PDB entry 4XRP | X-ray diffraction, 3.30 A resolution | chains A and D of the 6 polymer chains in the assembly

[Chain A (and D)]
Protein: Pnkp1
From: Capnocytophaga gingivalis
Notes: chain D of this document is another copy of the same molecule, construct and numbering; everything in this record applies to it too
Reference sequence: C2M8N3 (C2M8N3_CAPGI); numbering as in UniProt (aligned over 1-312)
Sequence (312 residues; numbered 1 to 312; the number before each row is that of its first residue):
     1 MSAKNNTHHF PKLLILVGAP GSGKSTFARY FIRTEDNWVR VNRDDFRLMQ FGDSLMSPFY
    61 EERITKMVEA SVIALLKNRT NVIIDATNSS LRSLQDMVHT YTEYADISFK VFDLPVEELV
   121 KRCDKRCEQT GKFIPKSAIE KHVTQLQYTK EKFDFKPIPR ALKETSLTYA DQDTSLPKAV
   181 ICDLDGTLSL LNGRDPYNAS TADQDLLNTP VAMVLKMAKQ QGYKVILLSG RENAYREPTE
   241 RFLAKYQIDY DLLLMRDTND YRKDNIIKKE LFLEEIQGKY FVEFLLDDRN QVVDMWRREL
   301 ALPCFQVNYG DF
Not modelled in the structure: 1
Ion coordination: Mg2+: Asp183, Asp185, Asp288
Reported in the primary citation:
  - self-association interface (contacts with another copy of this molecule): Val39, Phe46, Met49, Arg63, Met67, Leu75, Val211, Val214, Met217, Tyr223, Phe284, Leu286, Phe305, Val307

[How chain A and chain D interact]
Residue-residue contacts (148; chain A residue first):
  Ser2(A) with Glu232(D); Tyr235(D); Tyr261(D), hydrogen bond (backbone-side chain)
  Ala3(A) with Tyr197(D); Asn198(D); Tyr235(D)
  Asn5(A) with Tyr261(D), hydrogen bond
  Asn6(A) with Tyr197(D); Tyr261(D)
  His8(A) with Tyr197(D), hydrogen bond; Lys263(D)
  Ser25(A) with Phe51(D)
  Ala28(A) with Phe51(D)
  Arg29(A) with Phe51(D)
  Ile32(A) with Gln50(D); Phe51(D), hydrophobic; Tyr60(D), hydrogen bond (backbone-side chain)
  Asp36(A) with Phe59(D)
  Asn37(A) with Phe59(D); Arg63(D)
  Trp38(A) with Phe59(D); Tyr60(D)
  Val39(A) with Gln50(D); Met67(D), hydrophobic
  Arg40(A) with Met49(D), hydrogen bond (side chain-backbone); Gln50(D), hydrogen bond (backbone-side chain); Phe51(D)
  Val41(A) with Met49(D), hydrophobic; Met67(D), hydrophobic
  Asn42(A) with Met49(D), hydrogen bond (backbone-side chain)
  Asp45(A) with Leu48(D); Met49(D)
  Phe46(A) with Phe46(D), hydrophobic; Met49(D), hydrophobic; Ser71(D)
  Met49(A) with Arg40(D), hydrogen bond (backbone-side chain); Val41(D), hydrophobic; Asn42(D), hydrogen bond (side chain-backbone); Asp45(D); Phe46(D), hydrophobic; Met49(D), hydrophobic
  Gln50(A) with Ile32(D); Val39(D); Arg40(D), hydrogen bond (side chain-backbone)
  Phe51(A) with Ser25(D); Ala28(D); Arg29(D); Ile32(D), hydrophobic; Arg40(D)
  Phe59(A) with Asp36(D); Asn37(D); Trp38(D)
  Tyr60(A) with Ile32(D), hydrogen bond (side chain-backbone); Trp38(D)
  Arg63(A) with Asn37(D); Leu75(D); Asn78(D); Thr80(D), hydrogen bond
  Lys66(A) with Asn78(D), hydrogen bond
  Met67(A) with Val39(D), hydrophobic; Val41(D), hydrophobic; Ser71(D); Leu75(D), hydrophobic
  Ala70(A) with Ala70(D); Ala74(D), hydrophobic
  Ser71(A) with Met67(D); Ser71(D), hydrogen bond
  Ala74(A) with Ala70(D), hydrophobic
  Leu75(A) with Arg63(D); Met67(D), hydrophobic
  Lys77(A) with Asp311(D), salt bridge
  Asn78(A) with Arg63(D); Lys66(D), hydrogen bond
  Thr80(A) with Arg63(D), hydrogen bond
  Tyr104(A) with Asp311(D)
  Leu162(A) with Phe312(D), hydrophobic
  Glu164(A) with Leu191(D); Asn192(D); Gly193(D)
  Leu167(A) with Leu190(D), hydrophobic; Asn208(D); Asn308(D)
  Tyr169(A) with Asn208(D), hydrogen bond; Pro210(D)
  Leu190(A) with Leu167(D), hydrophobic
  Asn192(A) with Glu164(D); Ser166(D)
  Gly193(A) with Glu164(D)
  Tyr197(A) with Ser2(D); Asn6(D); His8(D)
  Asn198(A) with Ala3(D)
  Asn208(A) with Leu167(D); Tyr169(D), hydrogen bond
  Pro210(A) with Tyr169(D); Glu283(D); Pro303(D), hydrophobic
  Val211(A) with Phe305(D), hydrophobic
  Met213(A) with Tyr223(D); Glu283(D)
  Val214(A) with Phe284(D), hydrophobic; Phe305(D), hydrophobic
  Met217(A) with Met217(D); Ala218(D), hydrophobic; Gln221(D); Tyr223(D), hydrophobic
  Gln220(A) with Gln221(D)
  Gln221(A) with Gln220(D), hydrogen bond
  Tyr223(A) with Met213(D); Met217(D), hydrophobic
  Glu232(A) with Ser2(D), hydrogen bond (side chain-backbone)
  Tyr235(A) with Ser2(D)
  Tyr261(A) with Ser2(D), hydrogen bond; Asn5(D), hydrogen bond (side chain-backbone); Asn6(D)
  Glu283(A) with Pro210(D); Met213(D)
  Phe284(A) with Pro210(D), hydrophobic; Val214(D), hydrophobic; Met217(D), hydrophobic
  Asp294(A) with Tyr309(D)
  Arg297(A) with Gln306(D), hydrogen bond (side chain-backbone); Val307(D); Asn308(D); Tyr309(D)
  Arg298(A) with Tyr309(D)
  Pro303(A) with Pro210(D), hydrophobic
  Cys304(A) with Gln306(D); Val307(D)
  Phe305(A) with Pro210(D); Val211(D), hydrophobic; Val214(D), hydrophobic; Gln306(D); Val307(D), hydrophobic
  Gln306(A) with Arg297(D), hydrogen bond (backbone-side chain); Cys304(D); Phe305(D); Gln306(D), hydrogen bond (backbone-backbone)
  Val307(A) with Arg297(D), hydrogen bond (backbone-side chain); Cys304(D); Phe305(D), hydrophobic
  Asn308(A) with Leu167(D); Arg297(D)
  Tyr309(A) with Asp294(D); Arg297(D); Arg298(D), hydrogen bond
  Asp311(A) with Lys77(D), salt bridge; Tyr104(D)
Interface residues without a listed pair, chain A (76 interface residues in all): Leu48, Glu103, Asp195, Pro196, Ala218, Asn259, Leu286, Val293
Interface residues without a listed pair, chain D (78 interface residues in all): Leu162, Thr258, Asn259, Leu286, Val293

[Summary]
Chain A and chain D form an interface of 76 and 78 residues respectively; the contacts include 27 hydrogen
bonds and 2 salt bridges. Polar contacts include Lys77(A)-Asp311(D), Ser2(A)-Tyr261(D) and Asn5(A)-Tyr261(D).
The Mg2+ site is built by Asp183(A), Asp185(A) and Asp288(A). The paper reports a self-association interface
involving Val39(A), Phe46(A) and Met49(A) among others.
Chain A and chain D are both Pnkp1 (Capnocytophaga gingivalis); the structure, Structure of the Pnkp1/Rnl/Hen1
RNA repair complex, was determined by X-ray diffraction together with 4XRU from the same study.
